PDB entry 7V5K | electron microscopy, 2.80 A resolution | chains A and D of the 9 polymer chains in the assembly

Chain A:
Molecule: Spike glycoprotein
Organism: Human betacoronavirus 2c EMC/2012
UniProt: K0BRG7 (K0BRG7_MERS); numbering as in UniProt (aligned over 18-1206)
Amino-acid sequence (1189 residues; numbered 18 to 1206; the number before each row is that of its first residue):
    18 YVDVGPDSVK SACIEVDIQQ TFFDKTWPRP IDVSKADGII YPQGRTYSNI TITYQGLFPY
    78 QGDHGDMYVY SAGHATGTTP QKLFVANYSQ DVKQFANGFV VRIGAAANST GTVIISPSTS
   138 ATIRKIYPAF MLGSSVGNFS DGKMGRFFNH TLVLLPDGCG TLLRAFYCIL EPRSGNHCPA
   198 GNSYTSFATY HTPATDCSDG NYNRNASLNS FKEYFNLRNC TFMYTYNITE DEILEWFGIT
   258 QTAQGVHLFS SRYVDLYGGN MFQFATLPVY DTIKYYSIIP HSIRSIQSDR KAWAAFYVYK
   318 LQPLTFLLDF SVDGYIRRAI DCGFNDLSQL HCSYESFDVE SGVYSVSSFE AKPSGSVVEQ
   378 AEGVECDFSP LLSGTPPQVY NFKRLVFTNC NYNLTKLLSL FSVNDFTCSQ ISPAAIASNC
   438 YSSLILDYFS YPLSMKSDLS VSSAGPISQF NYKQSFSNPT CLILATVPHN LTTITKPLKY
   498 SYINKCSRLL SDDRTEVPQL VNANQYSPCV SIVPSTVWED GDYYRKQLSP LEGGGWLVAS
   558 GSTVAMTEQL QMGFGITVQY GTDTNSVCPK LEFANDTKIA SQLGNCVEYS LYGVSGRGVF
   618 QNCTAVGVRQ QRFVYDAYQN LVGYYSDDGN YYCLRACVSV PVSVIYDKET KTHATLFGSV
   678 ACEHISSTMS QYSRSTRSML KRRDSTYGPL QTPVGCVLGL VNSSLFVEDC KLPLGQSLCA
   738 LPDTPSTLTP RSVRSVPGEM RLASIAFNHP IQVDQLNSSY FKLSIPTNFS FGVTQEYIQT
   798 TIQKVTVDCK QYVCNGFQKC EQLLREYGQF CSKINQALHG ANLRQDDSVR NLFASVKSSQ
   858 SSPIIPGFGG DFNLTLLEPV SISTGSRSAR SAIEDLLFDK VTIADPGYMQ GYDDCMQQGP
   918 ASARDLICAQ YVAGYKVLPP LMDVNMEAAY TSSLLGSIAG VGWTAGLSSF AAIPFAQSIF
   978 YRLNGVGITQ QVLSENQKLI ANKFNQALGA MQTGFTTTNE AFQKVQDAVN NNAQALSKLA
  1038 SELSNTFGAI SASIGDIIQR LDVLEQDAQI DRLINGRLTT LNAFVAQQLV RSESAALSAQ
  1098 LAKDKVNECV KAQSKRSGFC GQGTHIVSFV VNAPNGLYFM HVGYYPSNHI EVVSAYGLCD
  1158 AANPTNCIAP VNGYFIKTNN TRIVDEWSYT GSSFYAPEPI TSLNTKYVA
Unresolved in the structure: 378-380, 589-594, 699-709, 745-756, 878-885, 916-923
Cystine bridges: Cys30-Cys195, Cys176-Cys214, Cys185-Cys237, Cys339-Cys349, Cys383-Cys407, Cys425-Cys478, Cys437-Cys585, Cys503-Cys526, Cys620-Cys650, Cys679-Cys713, Cys811-Cys817, Cys1106-Cys1117

Chain D:
Molecule: 0722 L
Organism: Homo sapiens
Amino-acid sequence (212 residues; each row starts with the number of its first residue):
     1 DIVMTQTPSS LSASVGDRVT ITCRASEDIT SYLNWYQLKP GKAPMFLIYA ASSLQSGVPS
    61 RFSGSGSGTD FTLTISSLQP EDFATYYCQQ SYSTPPTFGG GTKVEIKRTV AAPSVFIFPP
   121 SDEQLKSGTA SVVCLLNNFY PREAKVQWKV DNALQSGNSQ ESVTEQDSKD STYSLSSTLT
   181 LSKADYEKHK VYACEVTHQG LSSPVTKSFN RG
Cystine bridges: Cys23-Cys88, Cys134-Cys194

Interface between chain A and chain D:
Pairs across the interface (5; chain A residue first):
  His91(A) - Thr94(D)  hydrogen bond
  Thr93(A) - Tyr92(D)
  Thr96(A) - Tyr92(D)
  Gln98(A) - Tyr92(D)
  Lys99(A) - Pro95(D)
Also at the interface, not in a pair above, chain D (5 interface residues in all): Tyr32, Ser93

Summary:
Chain A and chain D each contribute 5 residues to their interface; the contacts include 1 hydrogen bond. Its
one hydrogen-bonded contact is His91(A)-Thr94(D).
Here chain A is Spike glycoprotein (Human betacoronavirus 2c EMC/2012) and chain D is 0722 L (Homo sapiens).
Entry 7V5K (MERS S ectodomain trimer in complex with neutralizing antibody 0722 (state 1)) was determined by
electron microscopy.
